Entry 6VYP (X-ray diffraction, 4.99 A resolution (low resolution: residue-level contacts below are approximate; hydrogen-bond / salt-bridge calls are withheld)); this record covers chains B and J of the 14 polymer chains in the assembly.

== Chain B ==
Name: Histone H4
Source organism: Xenopus laevis
Reference sequence: P62799 (H4_XENLA); residues 1-102 here correspond to UniProt positions 2-103 (UniProt number = residue number + 1)
Chain sequence (102 residues; numbered 1 to 102; the number before each row is that of its first residue):
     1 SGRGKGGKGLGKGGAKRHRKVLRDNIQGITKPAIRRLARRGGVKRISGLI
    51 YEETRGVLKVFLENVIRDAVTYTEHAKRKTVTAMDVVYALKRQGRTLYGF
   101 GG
Disordered / not traced: 1-20, 102
Swiss-Prot annotation at these positions:
  - DNA-binding region: Lys16 to Lys20
  - modified residue: Ser1 (N-acetylserine), Arg3 (Asymmetric dimethylarginine), Lys5 (N6-(2-hydroxyisobutyryl)lysine), Lys8 (N6-(2-hydroxyisobutyryl)lysine), Lys12 (N6-(2-hydroxyisobutyryl)lysine), Lys16 (N6-(2-hydroxyisobutyryl)lysine), Lys20 (N6,N6,N6-trimethyllysine), Lys31 (N6-(2-hydroxyisobutyryl)lysine), Lys44 (N6-(2-hydroxyisobutyryl)lysine), Ser47 (Phosphoserine), Tyr51 (Phosphotyrosine), Lys59 (N6-(2-hydroxyisobutyryl)lysine), Lys77 (N6-(2-hydroxyisobutyryl)lysine), Lys79 (N6-(2-hydroxyisobutyryl)lysine), Tyr88 (Phosphotyrosine), Lys91 (N6-(2-hydroxyisobutyryl)lysine)
  - cross-link (Glycyl lysine isopeptide (Lys-Gly)): Lys31 (interchain with G-Cter in UFM1), Lys91 (interchain with G-Cter in ubiquitin)

== Chain J ==
Molecule: 191-nt DNA strand
Source organism: synthetic construct
Sequence (191 nucleotides; row label = number of the first residue in the row; numbers below 1 keep their minus sign (DA-95 is residue -95)):
   -95 ATCGTCGCTGTTCAATACATGCACAGGATGTATATATCTGACACGTGCCT
   -45 GGAGACTAGGGAGTAATCCCCTTGGCGGTTAAAACGCGGGGGACAGCGCG
     5 TACGTGCGTTTAAGCGGTGCTAGAGCTGTCTACGACCAATTGAGCGGCCT
    55 CGGCACCGGGATTCTCCAGGGCGGCCGCGTATAGGGTCGAT

== Interface between chain B and chain J ==
Pairs across the interface (12; chain B residue first):
  Arg35(B) - DG8(J)
  Arg45(B) - DC7(J)
  Arg45(B) - DG8(J)
  Ile46(B) - DC7(J)
  Ile46(B) - DG8(J)
  Ser47(B) - DC7(J)
  Gly48(B) - DC7(J)
  Arg78(B) - DA28(J)
  Lys79(B) - DG27(J)
  Lys79(B) - DA28(J)
  Thr80(B) - DG27(J)
  Thr80(B) - DA28(J)
Also at the interface, not in a pair above, chain B (11 interface residues in all): Arg39, Lys44, Lys77
Also at the interface, not in a pair above, chain J (7 interface residues in all): DA6, DT9, DG29

== Overview ==
11 residues of chain B and 7 residues of chain J are in contact. From UniProt: a DNA-binding region on chain
B.
Here chain B is Histone H4 (Xenopus laevis) and chain J is a 191-nt DNA strand (synthetic construct). Entry
6VYP (Crystal structure of the LSD1/CoREST histone demethylase bound to its nucleosome substrate) was
determined by X-ray diffraction.
